Entry 2JHP (X-ray diffraction, 2.50 A resolution); this record covers chain A.

# Chain A
Molecule: VP4 core protein
Organism: Bluetongue virus (serotype 10 / American isolate)
UniProt: P07132 (VP4_BTV10); numbering as in UniProt (aligned over 1-644)
Amino-acid sequence (644 residues; numbered 1 to 644; the number before each row is that of its first residue):
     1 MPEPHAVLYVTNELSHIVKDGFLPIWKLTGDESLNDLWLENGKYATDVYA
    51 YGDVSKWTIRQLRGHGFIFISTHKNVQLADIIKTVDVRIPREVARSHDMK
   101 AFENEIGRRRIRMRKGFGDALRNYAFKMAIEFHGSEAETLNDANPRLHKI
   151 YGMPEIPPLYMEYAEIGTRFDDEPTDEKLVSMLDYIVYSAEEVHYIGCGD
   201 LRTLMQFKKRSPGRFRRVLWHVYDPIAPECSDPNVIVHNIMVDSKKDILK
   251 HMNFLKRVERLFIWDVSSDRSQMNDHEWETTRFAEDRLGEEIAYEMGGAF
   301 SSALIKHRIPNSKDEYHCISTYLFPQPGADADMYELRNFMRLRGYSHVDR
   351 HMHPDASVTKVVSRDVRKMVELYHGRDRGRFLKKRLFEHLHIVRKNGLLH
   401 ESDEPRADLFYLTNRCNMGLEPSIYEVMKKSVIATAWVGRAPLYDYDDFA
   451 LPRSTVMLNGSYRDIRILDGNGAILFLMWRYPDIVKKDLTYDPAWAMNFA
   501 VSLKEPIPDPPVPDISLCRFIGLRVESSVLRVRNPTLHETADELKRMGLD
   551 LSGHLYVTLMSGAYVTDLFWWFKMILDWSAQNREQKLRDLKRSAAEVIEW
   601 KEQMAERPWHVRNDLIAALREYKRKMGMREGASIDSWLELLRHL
Disordered / not traced: 1, 270-276, 537-549, 601-610
Residues lining bound ligands:
  - guanine (GUN), molecule 1: Arg114, Lys115, Phe117, Gly118, Arg122, Phe410, Tyr446, Trp495, Phe499
  - guanine (GUN), molecule 2: Ala137, Asn141, Asp184, Tyr185, Arg214, Lys383, Lys384, Phe387
  - S-adenosylhomocysteine (SAH), molecule 1: Arg122, His133, Gly134, Ser135, Glu136, Glu138, Thr139, Gly152, Met153, Pro154, Lys395, Asn396, Gly397, Leu398, Leu409, Phe410, Tyr411, Asn414, Cys416, Asn417
  - S-adenosylhomocysteine (SAH), molecule 2: Leu179, Tyr195, Ile196, Gly197, Cys198, Gly199, Asp200, Thr203, Tyr223, Asp224, Pro225, Ile226, Ile240, Met241, Val242, Asp265, Val266, Ser267, Ser268

# Summary
Chain A binds S-adenosylhomocysteine and guanine.
Chain A is VP4 core protein (Bluetongue virus (serotype 10 / American isolate)); the structure, The structure
of bluetongue virus VP4 reveals a multifunctional RNA- capping production-line, was determined by X-ray
diffraction (same publication as 2JH8, 2JH9, 2JHA and 2JHC).
